Entry 1U92 (X-ray diffraction, 2.24 A resolution); this record covers chains A and C of the 3 polymer chains in the assembly.

# Chain A
Name: Antibody 2F5 (light chain)
Source organism: Homo sapiens
Notes: antibody fragment or engineered binder
Amino-acid sequence (214 residues; numbered 1 to 214; the number before each row is that of its first residue):
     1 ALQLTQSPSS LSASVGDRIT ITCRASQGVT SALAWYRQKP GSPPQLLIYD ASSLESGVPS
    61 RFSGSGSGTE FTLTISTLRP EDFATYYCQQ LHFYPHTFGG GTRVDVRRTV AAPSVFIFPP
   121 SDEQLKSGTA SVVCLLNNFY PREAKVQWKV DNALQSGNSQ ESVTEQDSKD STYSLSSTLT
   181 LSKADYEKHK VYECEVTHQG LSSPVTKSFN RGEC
Disulfide bonds: C23-C88, C134-C194

# Chain C
Name: GP41 peptide analog
Amino-acid sequence (7 residues; each row starts with the number of its first residue):
     1 EADKWQS
Covalent attachments: covalent link A2-Q6

# How chain A and chain C interact
Pairs across the interface (10):
  L91(A) with D3(C)
  H92(A) with A2(C); D3(C), hydrogen bond (backbone-backbone); Q6(C), hydrogen bond
  F93(A) with E1(C)
  Y94(A) with E1(C), hydrogen bond (backbone-backbone); A2(C); D3(C), hydrogen bond; K4(C)
  H96(A) with D3(C), salt bridge

# In short
The chain A/chain C interface involves 5 residues from each chain, with 4 hydrogen bonds and 1 salt bridge.
Polar contacts include H96(A)-D3(C), H92(A)-Q6(C) and Y94(A)-D3(C).
Chain A is Antibody 2F5 (light chain) (Homo sapiens) and chain C is GP41 peptide analog; the structure,
Crystal structure of the HIV-1 Cross Neutralizing Monoclonal Antibody 2F5 in complex with gp41 Peptide Analog
..., was determined by X-ray diffraction, deposited together with 1U8H, 1U8I, 1U8J, 1U8L, 1U8M, 1U8N and 14
further entries.
